PDB entry 8TMH | electron microscopy, 3.10 A resolution | chains A and E of the 9 polymer chains in the assembly

# Chain A (and E)
Name: Cobalt/magnesium transport protein CorA
Organism: Thermotoga maritima
Notes: chain E of this document is another copy of the same molecule, construct and numbering; everything in this record applies to it too
Reference sequence: Q9WZ31 (CORA_THEMA); numbering as in UniProt (aligned over 1-351)
Chain sequence (373 residues; each row starts with the number of its first residue; numbers below 1 keep their minus sign (Met-21 is residue -21)):
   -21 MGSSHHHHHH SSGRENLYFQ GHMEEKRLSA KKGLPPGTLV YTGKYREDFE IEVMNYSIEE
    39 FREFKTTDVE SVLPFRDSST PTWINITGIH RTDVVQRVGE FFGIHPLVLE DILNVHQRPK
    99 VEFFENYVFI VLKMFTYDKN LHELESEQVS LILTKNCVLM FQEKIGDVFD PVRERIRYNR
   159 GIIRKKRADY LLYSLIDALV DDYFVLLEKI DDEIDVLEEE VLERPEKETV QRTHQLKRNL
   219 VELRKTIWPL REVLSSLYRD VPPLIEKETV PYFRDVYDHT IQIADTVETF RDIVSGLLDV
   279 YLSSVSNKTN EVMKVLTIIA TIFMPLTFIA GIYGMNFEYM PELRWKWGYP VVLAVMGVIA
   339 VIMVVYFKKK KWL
Disordered / not traced: -21 to 16, 351
Differences from the reference sequence: initiating methionine (-21); expression tag (-20 to 0)
Swiss-Prot annotation at these positions:
  - motif: Gly312 to Asn314 (Probable selectivity filter)
  - site: Asn288 (Essential for ion permeation), Leu294 (Important for closing the ion permeation pathway in the closed state), Thr295 (Threonine that confers selectivity for Co(2+) transport)
  - mutagenesis: Asp89 (D89F/K: Decreases ion transport), Asp253 (D253K: Increases protein stability. Decreases ion transport), Leu280 (L280A: Decreases ion transport), Asn288 (N288L: Abolishes Co(2+) uptake), Met291 (M291A: No effect on ion transport), Leu294 (L294A/V: Increases ion transport by suppression of an obstruction in the transmembrane ion permeation pathway), Thr295 (T295L: Strongly reduces Co(2+) uptake. Abolishes Co(2+) uptake; when associated with L-299; T295M: Strongly reduces Co(2+) uptake ...), Thr299 (T299L: Reduces Co(2+) uptake. Abolishes Co(2+) uptake; when associated with L-295; T299M: No effect on Co(2+) uptake; T299S: Abolishes Co(2+) uptake), Pro303 (P303A/G/I: Increases ion transport by suppression of a kink in the transmembrane ion permeation pathway), Thr305 (T305L: Abolishes Co(2+) uptake), Ile310 (I310A: Increases ion transport), Tyr311 (Y311A: Abolishes pentamerization. Abolishes ion transport; Y311F: No effect on pentamerization. No effect on ion transport), 7 further mutagenesis entries in UniProt

# How chain A and chain E interact
Pairs across the interface (67):
  His83(A) with Tyr156(E)
  Leu85(A) with Glu152(E); Arg158(E)
  Val86(A) with Arg158(E)
  Asp89(A) with Arg158(E), salt bridge
  Arg96(A) with Asp179(E), salt bridge; Phe182(E); His257(E)
  Glu100(A) with Arg158(E), salt bridge
  Val208(A) with Val278(E), hydrophobic
  His212(A) with Glu196(E), salt bridge; Ile271(E); Leu275(E)
  Lys215(A) with Asp270(E), salt bridge; Ile271(E)
  Arg216(A) with Asp189(E), salt bridge; Ile192(E); Asp193(E); Glu196(E), salt bridge
  Arg222(A) with Asp263(E)
  Lys223(A) with Glu186(E), salt bridge; Asp189(E), salt bridge; Thr264(E); Phe268(E)
  Trp226(A) with Gln260(E)
  Glu230(A) with His257(E), salt bridge
  Ser233(A) with Arg252(E)
  Arg237(A) with Arg252(E)
  Arg269(A) with Thr267(E)
  Tyr279(A) with Asn285(E), hydrogen bond
  Leu280(A) with Asp277(E); Ser281(E)
  Lys286(A) with Asn288(E)
  Thr287(A) with Asn288(E), hydrogen bond; Met291(E)
  Glu289(A) with Lys348(E), salt bridge
  Val290(A) with Met291(E), hydrophobic; Lys292(E); Thr295(E), hydrogen bond (backbone-side chain); Trp350(E), hydrophobic
  Leu294(A) with Leu294(E), hydrophobic; Thr295(E)
  Ile297(A) with Thr299(E); Pro303(E), hydrophobic
  Phe301(A) with Met302(E); Pro303(E), hydrophobic; Phe306(E), hydrophobic
  Leu304(A) with Phe306(E)
  Ala308(A) with Gly309(E); Ile310(E), hydrophobic; Met313(E)
  Tyr311(A) with Met313(E), hydrophobic; Asn314(E)
  Gly312(A) with Asn314(E)
  Asn314(A) with Asn314(E)
  Glu320(A) with Glu316(E)
  Arg322(A) with Phe315(E); Glu316(E); Tyr317(E); Pro319(E)
  Tyr327(A) with Ile310(E); Tyr311(E); Met313(E), hydrophobic; Pro319(E), hydrophobic
  Val330(A) with Met313(E), hydrophobic
  Leu331(A) with Ile310(E), hydrophobic
  Met334(A) with Phe306(E), hydrophobic
Other interface residues (no listed pair), chain A (50 interface residues in all): Phe102, Gln209, Gln213, Val219, Leu276, Val283, Ser284, Asn285, Met291, Val293, Met302, Thr305, Leu321
Other interface residues (no listed pair), chain E (51 interface residues in all): Arg153, Leu185, Leu200, Asp253, Ser284, Ala298, Thr305

# Summary
The interface between chain A and chain E involves 50 residues on one side and 51 on the other; the contacts
include 3 hydrogen bonds and 11 salt bridges. Polar contacts include Asp89(A)-Arg158(E), Arg96(A)-Asp179(E)
and Glu100(A)-Arg158(E). From UniProt: 19 mutagenesis sites on chain A.
Chain A and chain E are both Cobalt/magnesium transport protein CorA (Thermotoga maritima); the structure,
Cryo-EM structure of CorA in complex with conformation-specific synthetic antibody C18 and 100 uM MgCl2, State
..., was determined by electron microscopy.
